6VS2 - chain A; structure by X-ray diffraction, 3.00 A resolution.

== Chain A ==
Name: Multidrug transporter MdfA
Organism: Escherichia coli
Reference sequence: P0AEY8 (MDFA_ECOLI); residue numbers follow UniProt; this construct covers 14-400
Amino-acid sequence (387 residues; row label = number of the first residue in the row):
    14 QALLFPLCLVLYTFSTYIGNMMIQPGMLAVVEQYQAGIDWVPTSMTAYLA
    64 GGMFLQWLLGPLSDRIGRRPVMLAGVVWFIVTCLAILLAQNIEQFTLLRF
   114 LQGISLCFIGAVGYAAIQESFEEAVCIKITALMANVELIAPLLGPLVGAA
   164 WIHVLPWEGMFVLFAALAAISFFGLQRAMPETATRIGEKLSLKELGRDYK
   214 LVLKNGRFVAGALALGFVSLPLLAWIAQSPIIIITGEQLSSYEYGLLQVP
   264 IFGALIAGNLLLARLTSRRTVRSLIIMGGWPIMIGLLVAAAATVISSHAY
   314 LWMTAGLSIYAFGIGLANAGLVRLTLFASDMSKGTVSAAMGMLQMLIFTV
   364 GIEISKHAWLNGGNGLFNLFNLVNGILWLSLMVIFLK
Construct notes: engineered mutation Thr26 (Glu in P0AEY8), Met34 (Asp in P0AEY8), Glu150 (Ala in P0AEY8)
Bound ions: praseodymium ion near Asp211 (its only coordinating residue here)
Reported in the primary citation:
  - binding site for lauryl dimethylamine-N-oxide: Tyr30, Leu235, Leu236, Gln357
  - mutagenesis - Y30A, L236A, Q357A, F361A: decreased growth in response to Tm

== Summary ==
From the paper: a binding site for lauryl dimethylamine-N-oxide at Tyr30, Leu235 and Leu236 among others;
Y30A, L236A and Q357A, among others, reduce growth in response to Tm.
Chain A is Multidrug transporter MdfA (Escherichia coli); the structure, protein D, was determined by X-ray
diffraction, deposited together with 6VRZ, 6VS0 and 6VS1.
